7W2S - chain A; structure by X-ray diffraction, 1.85 A resolution.

== Chain A ==
Name: Glucosylceramidase
From: Thermoanaerobacterium xylanolyticum (strain ATCC 49914 / DSM 7097 / LX-11)
Notes: EC 3.2.1.45
UniProtKB: F6BL85 (F6BL85_THEXL); residues 19-806 here = UniProt positions 19-806
Amino-acid sequence (842 residues; each row starts with the number of its first residue; numbers below 1 keep their minus sign (Met-27 is residue -27)):
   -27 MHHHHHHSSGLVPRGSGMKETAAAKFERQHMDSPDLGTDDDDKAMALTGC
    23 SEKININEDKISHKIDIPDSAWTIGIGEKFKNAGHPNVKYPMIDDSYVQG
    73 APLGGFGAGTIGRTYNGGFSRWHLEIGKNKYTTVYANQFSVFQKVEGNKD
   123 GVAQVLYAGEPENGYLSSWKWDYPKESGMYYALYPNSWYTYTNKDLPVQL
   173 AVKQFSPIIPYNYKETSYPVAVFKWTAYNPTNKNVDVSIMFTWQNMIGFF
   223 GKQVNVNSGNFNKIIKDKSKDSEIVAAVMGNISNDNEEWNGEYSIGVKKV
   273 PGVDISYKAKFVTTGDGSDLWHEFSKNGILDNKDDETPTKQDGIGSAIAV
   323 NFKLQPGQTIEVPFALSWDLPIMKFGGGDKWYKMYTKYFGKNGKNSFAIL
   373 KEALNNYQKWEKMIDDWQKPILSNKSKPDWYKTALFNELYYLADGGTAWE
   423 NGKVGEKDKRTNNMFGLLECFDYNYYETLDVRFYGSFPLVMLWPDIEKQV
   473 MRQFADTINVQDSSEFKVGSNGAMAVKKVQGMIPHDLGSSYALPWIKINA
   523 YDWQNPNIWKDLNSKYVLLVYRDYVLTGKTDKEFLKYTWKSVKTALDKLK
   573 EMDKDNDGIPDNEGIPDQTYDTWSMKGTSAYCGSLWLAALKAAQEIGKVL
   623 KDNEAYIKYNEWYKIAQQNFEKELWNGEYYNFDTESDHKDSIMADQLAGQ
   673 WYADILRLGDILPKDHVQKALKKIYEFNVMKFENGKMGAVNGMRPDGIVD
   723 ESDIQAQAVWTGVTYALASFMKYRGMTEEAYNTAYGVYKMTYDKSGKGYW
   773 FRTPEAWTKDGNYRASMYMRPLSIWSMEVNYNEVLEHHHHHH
Unresolved in the structure: -27 to 30, 429-430, 804-814
Differences from the reference sequence: initiating methionine (-27); expression tag (-26 to 18, 807-814); engineered mutation Ala730 (Glu in F6BL85)
Ion coordination: Ca2+: Asp575, Asp577, Asp579, Ile581, Asp583
Residues lining bound ligands: beta-D-glucopyranose (BGC): Glu441, Tyr445, Tyr447, Thr450, Asp452, Val453, His507, Tyr523, Trp531, Thr591, Asp593, Gln727, Trp732, Glu777, Arg786, Tyr790, Arg792
What the authors report for this chain:
  - binding site for beta-D-glucopyranose: Glu441, Asp452, His507, Thr591, Trp732, Glu777, Arg786, Arg792
  - catalytic residues: Glu441, Asp593 (citing earlier work)
  - mutagenesis - D452A, D452N (352,000-fold), H507A, H507E (200,000-fold), H507Q, T591A (10-fold), E730A (100-fold), W732F (3-fold), E777A (62,000-fold), E777Q (87,000-fold), R792A, R792K (780-fold): decreased catalytic activity
  - mutagenesis - E730A (2-fold): increased catalytic activity on pNPGlc
  - specificity-determining residues: Arg786
  - mutagenesis - W732F (3-fold): increased catalytic activity

== In short ==
Ligands of chain A: beta-D-glucopyranose. Asp575, Asp577, Asp579, Ile581 and Asp583 coordinate Ca2+. The paper
reports catalytic residues Glu441 and Asp593; D452A, D452N and H507A, among others, reduce catalytic activity;
12 substitutions were tested in all.
Chain A is Glucosylceramidase (Thermoanaerobacterium xylanolyticum (strain ATCC 49914 / DSM 7097 / LX-11));
the structure, Crystal structure of TxGH116 E730A mutant from Thermoanaerobacterium xylanolyticum with
glucose, was determined by X-ray diffraction together with 7W2T, 7W2V, 7W2W and 7W2X from the same study.
